PDB entry 2GSI | X-ray diffraction, 2.81 A resolution | chains A and B of the 3 polymer chains in the assembly

== Chain A ==
Protein: Immunoglobulin (kappa) light chain
Organism: Mus musculus
Amino-acid sequence (215 residues; row label = number of the first residue in the row; a row labelled like 27A-27D holds insertion residues (27A, then the next letters in order)):
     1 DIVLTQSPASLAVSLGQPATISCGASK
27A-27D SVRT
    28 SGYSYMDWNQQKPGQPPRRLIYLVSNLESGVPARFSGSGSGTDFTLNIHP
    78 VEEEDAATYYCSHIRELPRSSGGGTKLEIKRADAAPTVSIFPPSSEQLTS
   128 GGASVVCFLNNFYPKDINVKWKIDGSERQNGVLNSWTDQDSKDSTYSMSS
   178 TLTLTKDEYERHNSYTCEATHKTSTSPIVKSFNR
Cystine bridges: Cys23-Cys88, Cys134-Cys194

== Chain B ==
Protein: Immunoglobulin (gamma) heavy chain (VH + CH1 fragment)
Organism: Mus musculus
UniProtKB: Q6PF95 (Q6PF95_MOUSE); aligned to UniProt positions 21-241 over residues 2-228 (the alignment contains insertions or deletions, so no single offset holds)
Amino-acid sequence (221 residues; row label = number of the first residue in the row; note: 16 numbers in that range are skipped by the numbering (no residue carries them; nothing is unmodelled there); a row labelled like 82A-82C holds insertion residues (82A, then the next letters in order)):
     2 VQLQQSGAELVRSGASVKLSCTASGFNIKDYYMYWVKLRPEQGLEWIGWI
    52 D
   52A P
    53 ENGDTEYVPTFQGKVTMTADTSSNTAYLQL
82A-82C SSL
    83 TSEDTAVYYCNAGVITM
99A-99D MGYQ
100D-100E AM
   101 DYWGQGTTVTTSSAKTTPPSVYPLAP
   129 GTAAQTNSMVTLGCLVKGYFPEPVTV
   156 TW
   162 NSGSLSSG
   171 VHTFPAVLQS
   183 DLYTLSSSVTVPSS
   198 TWP
   202 SQTVT
   208 CNVAHPASSTKVDKKI
   226 VPR
Disordered / not traced: 99A-99D, 129-135
Cystine bridges: Cys22-Cys92, Cys142-Cys208
Metal / ion sites: Na+: Gly44, Glu46

== Interface between chain A and chain B ==
Pairs across the interface (58; chain A residue first):
  Gln38(A) - Leu39(B)
  Gln38(A) - Tyr91(B)  hydrogen bond
  Pro43(A) - Tyr91(B)  hydrophobic
  Pro43(A) - Gly104(B)
  Pro43(A) - Gln105(B)
  Pro44(A) - Leu45(B)  hydrophobic
  Pro44(A) - Tyr91(B)
  Pro44(A) - Trp103(B)
  Arg46(A) - Ile97(B)
  Arg46(A) - Asp101(B)  salt bridge
  Arg46(A) - Trp103(B)
  Tyr49(A) - Ile97(B)  hydrophobic
  Tyr49(A) - Ala100D(B)
  Glu55(A) - Ala100D(B)
  Glu55(A) - Met100E(B)  hydrogen bond (side chain-backbone)
  Glu55(A) - Asp101(B)  hydrogen bond (side chain-backbone)
  Tyr87(A) - Leu45(B)  hydrophobic
  Leu94(A) - Glu58(B)
  Pro95(A) - Val60(B)  hydrophobic
  Arg96(A) - Tyr35(B)
  Arg96(A) - Trp47(B)
  Ser98(A) - Leu45(B)
  Ser116(A) - Thr139(B)
  Phe118(A) - Leu124(B)
  Phe118(A) - Ala125(B)
  Phe118(A) - Pro126(B)
  Phe118(A) - Thr139(B)
  Pro120(A) - Arg228(B)
  Ser121(A) - Tyr122(B)
  Ser121(A) - Pro123(B)
  Glu123(A) - Tyr122(B)
  Glu123(A) - Pro123(B)
  Gln124(A) - Tyr122(B)
  Ser127(A) - Tyr122(B)  hydrogen bond
  Ser131(A) - Leu143(B)
  Ser131(A) - Lys145(B)  hydrogen bond
  Val133(A) - Leu143(B)  hydrophobic
  Phe135(A) - Leu124(B)  hydrophobic
  Phe135(A) - Phe174(B)  hydrophobic
  Phe135(A) - Ser188(B)
  Phe135(A) - Ser189(B)
  Phe135(A) - Ser190(B)
  Asn137(A) - His172(B)
  Asn137(A) - Phe174(B)
  Asn137(A) - Ser190(B)  hydrogen bond
  Asn138(A) - His172(B)  hydrogen bond
  Leu160(A) - Val177(B)  hydrophobic
  Leu160(A) - Gln179(B)
  Asn161(A) - Val177(B)
  Ser162(A) - Phe174(B)
  Ser162(A) - Pro175(B)  hydrogen bond (side chain-backbone)
  Trp163(A) - Pro175(B)
  Thr164(A) - Thr173(B)
  Ser174(A) - His172(B)  hydrogen bond
  Ser174(A) - Phe174(B)
  Met175(A) - Phe174(B)
  Ser176(A) - Phe174(B)
  Thr180(A) - Lys145(B)
Also at the interface, not in a pair above, chain A (36 interface residues in all): Gln42, Arg45, Ser89, Pro119
Also at the interface, not in a pair above, chain B (38 interface residues in all): Gln43, Pro61, Leu140, Gly141, Leu178, Lys221

== Overview ==
The interface between chain A and chain B involves 36 residues on one side and 38 on the other, with 9
hydrogen bonds and 1 salt bridge. Among the polar pairs are Arg46(A)-Asp101(B), Gln38(A)-Tyr91(B) and
Glu55(A)-Met100E(B). Gly44(B) and Glu46(B) form the Na+ site.
Here chain A is Immunoglobulin (kappa) light chain and chain B is Immunoglobulin (gamma) heavy chain (VH + CH1
fragment), both from Mus musculus. Entry 2GSI (Crystal Structure of a Murine Fab in Complex with an 11 Residue
Peptide Derived from Staphylococcal ...) was determined by X-ray diffraction.
